Entry 8ETV (electron microscopy, 3.16 A resolution); this record covers chains D and I of the 8 polymer chains in the assembly.

Chain D:
Molecule: Histone H2B 1.1
Source organism: Xenopus laevis
UniProt: P02281 (H2B11_XENLA); residues 2-123 here correspond to UniProt positions 5-126 (UniProt number = residue number + 3)
Chain sequence (123 residues; numbered 1 to 123; the number before each row is that of its first residue):
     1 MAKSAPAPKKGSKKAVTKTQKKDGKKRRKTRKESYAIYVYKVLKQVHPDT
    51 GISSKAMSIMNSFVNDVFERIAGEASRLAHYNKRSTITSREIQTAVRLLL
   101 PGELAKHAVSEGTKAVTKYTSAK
Not modelled in the structure: 1-28
Construct notes: initiating methionine (1); engineered mutation Thr30 (Ser33 in P02281)

Chain I:
Molecule: 227-nt DNA strand
Sequence (227 nucleotides; numbered -73 to 153; the number before each row is that of its first residue; numbers below 1 keep their minus sign (DC-73 is residue -73)):
   -73 CTGGAGAATCCCGGTGCCGAGGCCGCTCAATTGGTCGTAGACAGCTCTAG
   -23 CACCGCTTAAACGCACGTACGCGCTGTCCCCCGCGTTTTAACCGCCAAGG
    27 GGATTACTCCCTAGTCTCCAGGCACGTGTCAGATATATACATCCTGTGCA
    77 TGTATTGAACAGCGACCTTGCCGGTGCCAGTCGGATAGTGTTCCGAGCTC
   127 CCACTCTAGAGGATCCCCGGGTACCGA
Not modelled in the structure: -73, 38-153

How chain D and chain I interact:
Contacting residue pairs (12):
  Arg31(D) - DA-45(I)  salt bridge to the phosphate
  Tyr40(D) - DG-53(I)  hydrogen bond to the phosphate
  Tyr40(D) - DG-52(I)  phosphate contact
  Gly51(D) - DG-53(I)  phosphate contact
  Ile52(D) - DA-54(I)  sugar contact
  Ile52(D) - DG-53(I)  hydrogen bond to the phosphate
  Ser54(D) - DA-54(I)  phosphate contact
  Arg84(D) - DG-34(I)  phosphate contact
  Ser85(D) - DA-35(I)  hydrogen bond to the phosphate
  Ser85(D) - DG-34(I)  hydrogen bond to the phosphate
  Thr86(D) - DA-35(I)  phosphate contact
  Thr86(D) - DG-34(I)  hydrogen bond to the phosphate
Also at the interface, not in a pair above, chain D (9 interface residues in all): Ser53
Also at the interface, not in a pair above, chain I (7 interface residues in all): DC-46

Summary:
Chain D and chain I form an interface of 9 and 7 residues respectively; the contacts include 5 hydrogen bonds
and 1 salt bridge. Polar pairs include Tyr40(D)-DG-53(I), Ile52(D)-DG-53(I) and Ser85(D)-DA-35(I).
Here chain D is Histone H2B 1.1 (Xenopus laevis) and chain I is a 227-nt DNA strand. Entry 8ETV (Class2 of the
INO80-Hexasome complex) was determined by electron microscopy together with 8ETS, 8ETT, 8ETU, 8ETW, 8EU9,
8EUE, 8EUF and 8EUJ from the same study.
